Entry 7Y00 (electron microscopy, 3.96 A resolution); this record covers chains E and I of the 10 polymer chains in the assembly.

# Chain E
Protein: Histone H3.1
From: Homo sapiens
UniProt: P68431 (H31_HUMAN); residues 1-135 here correspond to UniProt positions 2-136 (UniProt number = residue number + 1)
Sequence (139 residues; numbered -3 to 135; the number before each row is that of its first residue; numbers below 1 keep their minus sign (Gly-3 is residue -3)):
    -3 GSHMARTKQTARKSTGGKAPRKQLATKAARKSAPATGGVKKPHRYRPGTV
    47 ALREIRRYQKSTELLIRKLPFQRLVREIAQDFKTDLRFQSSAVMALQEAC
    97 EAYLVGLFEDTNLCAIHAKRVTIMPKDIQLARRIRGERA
Unresolved in the structure: -3 to 36, 135
Differences from the reference sequence: expression tag (-3 to 0)
Swiss-Prot annotation at these positions:
  - modified residue: Arg2 (Asymmetric dimethylarginine), Thr3 (Phosphothreonine), Lys4 (Allysine), Gln5 (5-glutamyl dopamine), Thr6 (Phosphothreonine), Arg8 (Citrulline), Lys9 (N6,N6,N6-trimethyllysine), Ser10 (ADP-ribosylserine), Thr11 (Phosphothreonine), Lys14 (N6-(2-hydroxyisobutyryl)lysine), Arg17 (Asymmetric dimethylarginine), Lys18 (N6-(2-hydroxyisobutyryl)lysine), Lys23 (N6-(2-hydroxyisobutyryl)lysine), Arg26 (Citrulline), Lys27 (N6,N6,N6-trimethyllysine), Ser28 (ADP-ribosylserine), Lys36 (N6,N6,N6-trimethyllysine), Lys37 (N6-methyllysine), Tyr41 (Phosphotyrosine), Lys56 (N6,N6,N6-trimethyllysine) and 8 more in UniProt
  - lipidation: Lys18 (N6-decanoyllysine)

# Chain I
Molecule: 169-nt DNA strand
Sequence (169 nucleotides; numbered 1 to 169; the number before each row is that of its first residue):
     1 CTGAGAATCCGGTGCCGAGGCCGCTCAATTGGTCGTAGACAGCTCTAGCA
    51 CCGCTTAAACGCACGTACGCGCTGTCCCCCGCGTTTTAACCGCCAAGGGG
   101 ATTACTCCCTAGTCTCCAGGCACGTGTCAGATATAGGGCATGTCCGGGCA
   151 TGTCCCGAAATTCATAGAT
Unresolved in the structure: 156-169

# Interface between chain E and chain I
Pairs across the interface (17):
  Arg40(E) with DG81(I), hydrogen bond to the base; DC82(I), hydrogen bond to the sugar
  Tyr41(E) with DG5(I), sugar contact; DC82(I), phosphate contact
  Gly44(E) with DG81(I), phosphate contact
  Val46(E) with DG81(I), phosphate contact
  Ala47(E) with DG81(I), hydrogen bond to the phosphate
  Arg49(E) with DA6(I), phosphate contact; DA7(I), phosphate contact
  Glu50(E) with DG81(I), phosphate contact
  Lys56(E) with DT8(I), salt bridge to the phosphate
  Lys64(E) with DC90(I), phosphate contact
  Leu65(E) with DA89(I), phosphate contact; DC90(I), hydrogen bond to the phosphate
  Pro66(E) with DA89(I), phosphate contact
  Arg69(E) with DA89(I), salt bridge to the phosphate
  Lys115(E) with DC70(I), salt bridge to the phosphate
Other interface residues (no listed pair), chain E (16 interface residues in all): His39, Arg53, Arg63
Other interface residues (no listed pair), chain I (11 interface residues in all): DG3, DC80

# In short
The interface between chain E and chain I involves 16 residues on one side and 11 on the other; the contacts
include 4 hydrogen bonds and 3 salt bridges. Polar pairs include Arg40(E)-DG81(I), Arg40(E)-DC82(I) and
Ala47(E)-DG81(I).
Chain E is Histone H3.1 (Homo sapiens) and chain I is a 169-nt DNA strand; the structure, Cryo-EM structure of
the nucleosome containing 169 base-pair DNA with a p53 target sequence, was determined by electron microscopy
(same publication as 7XZY).
